Entry 5E2Y (X-ray diffraction, 2.60 A resolution); this record covers chains C and D of the 6 polymer chains in the assembly.

== Chain C ==
Protein: Hemagglutinin
From: Influenza A virus (A/duck/Egypt/10185SS/2010(H5N1))
UniProt: G8IPF0 (G8IPF0_9INFA); the construct lacks a stretch of the UniProt sequence, so the offset changes along the chain: 11-55 = UniProt 17-61; 56-83 = UniProt 63-90; 84-96 = UniProt 92-104; 97-125 = UniProt 106-134; 2 more segments
Amino-acid sequence (333 residues; numbered 7 to 333 plus 6 insertion-coded residues; the number before each row is that of its first residue; a row labelled like 125A-125B holds insertion residues (125A, then the next letters in order)):
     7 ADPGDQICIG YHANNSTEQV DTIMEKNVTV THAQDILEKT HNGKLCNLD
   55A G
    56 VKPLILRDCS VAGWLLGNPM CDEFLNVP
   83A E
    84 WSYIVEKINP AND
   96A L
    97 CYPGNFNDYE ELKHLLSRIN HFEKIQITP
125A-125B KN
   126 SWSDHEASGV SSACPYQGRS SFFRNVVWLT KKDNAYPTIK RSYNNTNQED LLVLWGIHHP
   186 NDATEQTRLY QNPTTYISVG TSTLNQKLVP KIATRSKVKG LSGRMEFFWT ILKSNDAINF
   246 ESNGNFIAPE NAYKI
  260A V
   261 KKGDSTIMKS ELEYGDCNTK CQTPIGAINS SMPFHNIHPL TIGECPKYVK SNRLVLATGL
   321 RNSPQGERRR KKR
Not modelled in the structure: 7, 325-333
Cystine bridges: Cys52-Cys277, Cys64-Cys76, Cys97-Cys139, Cys281-Cys305
Glycans and other covalent adducts: glycan linked to Asn169
Construct notes: expression tag (7-10); engineered mutation Leu226 (Gln237 in G8IPF0)
Reported in the primary citation:
  - mutagenesis - Q226L: increased binding to LSTc
  - mutagenesis - Q226L: decreased binding to LSTa
  - specificity-determining residues: Leu226 (proposed by the authors, not directly observed)

== Chain D ==
Protein: Hemagglutinin
From: Influenza A virus
UniProt: G8IPF0 (G8IPF0_9INFA); residues 2-175 here correspond to UniProt positions 347-520 (UniProt number = residue number + 345)
Amino-acid sequence (180 residues; row label = number of the first residue in the row):
     1 GLFGAIAGFI EGGWQGMVDG WYGYHHSNEQ GSGYAADKES TQKAIDGVTN KVNSIIDKMN
    61 TQFEAVGREF NNLERRIENL NKKMEDGFLD VWTYNAELLV LMENERTLDF HDSNVKNLYD
   121 KVRLQLRDNA KELGNGCFEF YHRCDNECME SVRNGTYDYP QYSEEARLKR EEISGRLVPR
Not modelled in the structure: 176-180
Cystine bridges: Cys144-Cys148
Construct notes: expression tag (1, 176-180)

== How chain C and chain D interact ==
Residue-residue contacts (110; chain C residue first):
  Pro9(C) - Glu139(D)
  Gly10(C) - Glu139(D)  hydrogen bond (backbone-side chain)
  Gly10(C) - Arg143(D)
  Asp11(C) - Ser27(D)
  Asp11(C) - Asn28(D)
  Asp11(C) - Glu29(D)
  Asp11(C) - Phe138(D)
  Asp11(C) - Glu139(D)
  Asp11(C) - Phe140(D)  hydrogen bond (backbone-backbone)
  Asp11(C) - His142(D)
  Asp11(C) - Arg143(D)  salt bridge
  Asp11(C) - Cys144(D)  hydrogen bond (side chain-backbone)
  Gln12(C) - His26(D)
  Gln12(C) - Ser27(D)  hydrogen bond (backbone-backbone)
  Gln12(C) - Leu133(D)
  Gln12(C) - Cys137(D)  hydrogen bond
  Gln12(C) - Phe138(D)
  Gln12(C) - Glu139(D)
  Gln12(C) - Phe140(D)
  Gln12(C) - Met149(D)
  Ile13(C) - His25(D)
  Ile13(C) - Cys137(D)  hydrogen bond (backbone-side chain)
  Ile13(C) - Phe138(D)  hydrogen bond (backbone-backbone)
  Ile13(C) - Val152(D)  hydrophobic
  Cys14(C) - Trp14(D)
  Cys14(C) - Gly23(D)
  Cys14(C) - Tyr24(D)
  Cys14(C) - His25(D)  hydrogen bond (backbone-backbone)
  Cys14(C) - Gly136(D)
  Cys14(C) - Cys137(D)  disulfide
  Ile15(C) - Ile10(D)
  Ile15(C) - Trp14(D)
  Ile15(C) - Gly23(D)
  Ile15(C) - Tyr24(D)  hydrophobic
  Ile15(C) - Val122(D)  hydrophobic
  Ile15(C) - Gly136(D)  hydrogen bond (backbone-backbone)
  Ile15(C) - Phe138(D)  hydrophobic
  Gly16(C) - Ile10(D)
  Gly16(C) - Trp14(D)
  Gly16(C) - Tyr22(D)
  Gly16(C) - Gly23(D)  hydrogen bond (backbone-backbone)
  Tyr17(C) - Ile6(D)  hydrophobic
  Tyr17(C) - Ala7(D)  hydrogen bond (side chain-backbone)
  Tyr17(C) - Ile10(D)  hydrophobic
  Tyr17(C) - Gly12(D)  hydrogen bond (side chain-backbone)
  Tyr17(C) - Gly13(D)
  Tyr17(C) - Trp14(D)  hydrogen bond (backbone-backbone)
  Tyr17(C) - Trp21(D)
  Tyr17(C) - Val115(D)  hydrophobic
  His18(C) - Met17(D)  hydrogen bond (side chain-backbone)
  His18(C) - Gly20(D)  hydrogen bond (side chain-backbone)
  His18(C) - Trp21(D)  hydrogen bond (backbone-backbone)
  Ala19(C) - Gly13(D)
  Ala19(C) - Trp14(D)
  Ala19(C) - Gln15(D)
  Asn20(C) - Gln15(D)  hydrogen bond (backbone-side chain)
  Asn21(C) - Gln15(D)
  Val26(C) - Asn104(D)
  Asp27(C) - Leu101(D)
  Asp27(C) - Asn104(D)  hydrogen bond (backbone-side chain)
  Thr28(C) - Leu101(D)
  Thr28(C) - Asn104(D)
  Thr28(C) - Glu105(D)  hydrogen bond (side chain-backbone)
  Ile29(C) - Leu101(D)
  Ile29(C) - Met102(D)  hydrophobic
  Ile29(C) - Glu105(D)
  Met30(C) - Glu105(D)
  Val34(C) - Leu108(D)  hydrophobic
  His38(C) - Trp21(D)
  Gln40(C) - Val52(D)
  Glu106(C) - Glu69(D)
  Glu106(C) - Phe70(D)
  Glu106(C) - Asn71(D)
  Lys109(C) - Glu69(D)  salt bridge
  Lys269(C) - Glu69(D)  salt bridge
  Pro293(C) - Ile56(D)  hydrophobic
  Phe294(C) - Met59(D)  hydrophobic
  Phe294(C) - Gln62(D)
  Pro299(C) - Ala65(D)
  Leu300(C) - Ala65(D)
  Leu300(C) - Val66(D)
  Leu300(C) - Gly67(D)
  Lys307(C) - Met59(D)
  Lys307(C) - Asn60(D)  hydrogen bond (side chain-backbone)
  Lys307(C) - Gln62(D)
  Tyr308(C) - Gln62(D)  hydrogen bond (backbone-side chain)
  Tyr308(C) - Leu89(D)  hydrophobic
  Val309(C) - Thr93(D)
  Lys310(C) - Leu89(D)
  Lys310(C) - Asp90(D)  salt bridge
  Lys310(C) - Thr93(D)  hydrogen bond (backbone-side chain)
  Ser311(C) - Thr93(D)
  Ser311(C) - Glu97(D)  hydrogen bond
  Leu314(C) - Val100(D)  hydrophobic
  Val315(C) - Val100(D)
  Val315(C) - Asn104(D)  hydrogen bond (backbone-side chain)
  Leu316(C) - Val52(D)  hydrophobic
  Leu316(C) - Val100(D)  hydrophobic
  Leu316(C) - Asn104(D)
  Ala317(C) - Asn104(D)  hydrogen bond (backbone-side chain)
  Ala317(C) - Thr107(D)
  Thr318(C) - Trp21(D)
  Thr318(C) - Val48(D)
  Thr318(C) - His111(D)  hydrogen bond (backbone-side chain)
  Gly319(C) - Trp21(D)
  Gly319(C) - Thr107(D)
  Gly319(C) - Leu108(D)
  Gly319(C) - His111(D)  hydrogen bond (backbone-side chain)
  Leu320(C) - His111(D)
  Ser323(C) - Gly13(D)  hydrogen bond (side chain-backbone)
Interface residues without a listed pair, chain C (46 interface residues in all): Asp8, Val36, Thr37, Ile267, Arg321
Interface residues without a listed pair, chain D (65 interface residues in all): Glu11, Val18, Ile55, Glu64, Glu74, Ala96, Leu118, Tyr119, Leu126, Lys169
Cross-chain cystine bridges: Cys14(C)-Cys137(D)

== Summary ==
Chain C and chain D form an interface of 46 and 65 residues respectively, with 1 disulfide bond, 28 hydrogen
bonds and 4 salt bridges. Polar pairs include Asp11(C)-Arg143(D), Lys109(C)-Glu69(D) and Lys269(C)-Glu69(D).
The paper reports that Q226L of chain C increases binding to LSTc; the specificity determinant Leu226(C).
Here chain C is Hemagglutinin (Influenza A virus (A/duck/Egypt/10185SS/2010(H5N1))) and chain D is
Hemagglutinin (Influenza A virus). Entry 5E2Y (Crystal structure of H5 hemagglutinin Q226L mutant from the
influenza virus A/duck/Egypt/10185SS/2010 (H5N1)) was determined by X-ray diffraction, deposited together with
5E2Z, 5E30, 5E32, 5E34 and 5E35.
